Entry 6U8Q (electron microscopy, 4.67 A resolution (low resolution: residue-level contacts below are approximate; hydrogen-bond / salt-bridge calls are withheld)); this record covers chains D and I of the 16 polymer chains in the assembly.

== Chain D (and I) ==
Name: Integrase
Source organism: Human immunodeficiency virus 1
Notes: EC 2.7.7.-; chain I of this document is another copy of the same molecule, construct and numbering; everything in this record applies to it too
Reference sequence: Q76353 (Q76353_9HIV1); residue numbers follow UniProt; this construct covers 1-288
Amino-acid sequence (364 residues; each row starts with the number of its first residue; numbers below 1 keep their minus sign (Gly-75 is residue -75)):
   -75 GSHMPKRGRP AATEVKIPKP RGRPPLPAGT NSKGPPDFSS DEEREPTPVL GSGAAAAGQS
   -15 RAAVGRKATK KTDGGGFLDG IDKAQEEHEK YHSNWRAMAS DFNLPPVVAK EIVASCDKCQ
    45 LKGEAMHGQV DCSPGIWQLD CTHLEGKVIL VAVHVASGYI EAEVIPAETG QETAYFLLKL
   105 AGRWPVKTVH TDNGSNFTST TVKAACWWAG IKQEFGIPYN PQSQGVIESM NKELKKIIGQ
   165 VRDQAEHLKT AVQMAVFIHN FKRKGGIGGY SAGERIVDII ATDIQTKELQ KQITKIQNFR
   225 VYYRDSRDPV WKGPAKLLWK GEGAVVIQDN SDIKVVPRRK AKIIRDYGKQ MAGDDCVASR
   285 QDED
Disordered / not traced: -75 to 1, 49-55, 271-288 (chain I: -75 to 55, 140-152, 277-288)
Sequence notes: expression tag (-75 to 0)
What the authors report for this chain:
  - catalytic residues: Asp64, Asp116 (citing earlier work)

== How chain D and chain I interact ==
Residue-residue contacts (9):
  Lys14(D) with Trp131(I); Trp132(I)
  Tyr15(D) with Trp132(I)
  Pro30(D) with Gln274(I)
  Gln209(D) with Tyr271(I)
  Glu212(D) with Tyr271(I)
  Leu213(D) with Gln274(I)
  Gln216(D) with Gln274(I)
  Trp243(D) with Met275(I)
Interface residues without a listed pair, chain I (6 interface residues in all): Lys273

== Overview ==
8 residues of chain D and 6 residues of chain I are in contact. The paper reports catalytic residues Asp64(D)
and Asp116(D).
Chain D and chain I are both Integrase (Human immunodeficiency virus 1); the structure, CryoEM structure of
HIV-1 cleaved synaptic complex (CSC) intasome, was determined by electron microscopy (same publication as
6VDK).
